Entry 7MIO (electron microscopy, 3.48 A resolution); this record covers chains A and B of the 4 polymer chains in the assembly.

[Chain A (and B)]
Molecule: Transient receptor potential cation channel subfamily V member 3
Organism: Mus musculus
Notes: chain B of this document is another copy of the same molecule, construct and numbering; everything in this record applies to it too
Reference sequence: Q8K424 (TRPV3_MOUSE); residues 1-791 here = UniProt positions 1-791
Chain sequence (808 residues; each row starts with the number of its first residue):
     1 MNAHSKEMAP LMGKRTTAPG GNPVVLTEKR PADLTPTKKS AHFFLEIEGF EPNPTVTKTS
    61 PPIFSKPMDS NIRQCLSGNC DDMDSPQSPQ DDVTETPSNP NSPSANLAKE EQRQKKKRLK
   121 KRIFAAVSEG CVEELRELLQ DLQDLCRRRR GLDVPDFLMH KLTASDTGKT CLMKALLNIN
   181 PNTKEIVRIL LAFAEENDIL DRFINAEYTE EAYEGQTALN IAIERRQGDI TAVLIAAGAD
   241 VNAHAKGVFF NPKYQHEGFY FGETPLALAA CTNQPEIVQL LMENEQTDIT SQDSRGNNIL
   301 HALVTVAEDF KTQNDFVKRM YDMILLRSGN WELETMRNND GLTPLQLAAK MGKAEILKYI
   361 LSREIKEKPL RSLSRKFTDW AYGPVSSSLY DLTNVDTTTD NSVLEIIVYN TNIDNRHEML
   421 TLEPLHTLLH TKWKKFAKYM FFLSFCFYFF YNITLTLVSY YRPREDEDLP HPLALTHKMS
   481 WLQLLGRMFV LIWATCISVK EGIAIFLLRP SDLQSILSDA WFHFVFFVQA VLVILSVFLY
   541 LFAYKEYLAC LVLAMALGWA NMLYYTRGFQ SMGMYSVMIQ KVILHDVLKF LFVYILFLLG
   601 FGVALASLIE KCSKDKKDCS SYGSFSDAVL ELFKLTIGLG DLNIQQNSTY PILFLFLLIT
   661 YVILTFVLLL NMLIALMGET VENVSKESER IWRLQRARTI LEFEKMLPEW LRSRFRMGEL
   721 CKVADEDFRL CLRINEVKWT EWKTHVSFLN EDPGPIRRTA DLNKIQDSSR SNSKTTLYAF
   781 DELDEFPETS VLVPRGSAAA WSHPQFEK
Disordered / not traced: 1-57, 77-112, 753-808
Sequence notes: expression tag (792-808)
Cystine bridges: Cys612-Cys619
UniProt features mapped onto this chain:
  - binding site (Na(+)): Gly638
Reported in the primary citation:
  - self-association interface (contacts with another copy of this molecule); pairs are residue here / residue on that copy: Glu308-Lys743 (salt bridge), Arg319-Glu751 (salt bridge)
  - conformationally variable residues (order/disorder transition, side-chain flip): Lys58 to Leu76, Trp521, Gln580

[Interface between chain A and chain B]
Residue-residue contacts (76):
  Pro61(A) - Asn735(B)
  Pro62(A) - Asn735(B)
  Phe64(A) - Asn735(B)
  Pro67(A) - Trp380(B)
  Met68(A) - Trp380(B)
  Met68(A) - Tyr382(B)  hydrophobic
  Asp69(A) - Asp379(B)
  Asp69(A) - Trp380(B)
  Ile72(A) - Cys721(B)  hydrophobic
  Arg73(A) - Lys722(B)
  Gln74(A) - Leu389(B)
  Gln74(A) - Glu719(B)
  Gln74(A) - Cys721(B)
  Gln74(A) - Arg733(B)
  Cys75(A) - Leu720(B)  hydrogen bond (side chain-backbone)
  Cys75(A) - Cys721(B)
  Tyr213(A) - Trp380(B)
  Gln216(A) - Tyr382(B)
  Asn220(A) - Tyr382(B)  hydrogen bond (backbone-side chain)
  Glu224(A) - Tyr382(B)
  Glu224(A) - Gly383(B)  hydrogen bond (side chain-backbone)
  Arg225(A) - Ala381(B)  hydrogen bond (side chain-backbone)
  Arg226(A) - Leu749(B)
  Phe249(A) - Tyr382(B)  hydrophobic
  Phe249(A) - Val385(B)  hydrophobic
  Phe250(A) - Tyr382(B)  hydrophobic
  Gln255(A) - Trp739(B)  hydrogen bond (backbone-side chain)
  Phe259(A) - Pro384(B)
  Phe259(A) - Trp739(B)  hydrophobic
  Leu268(A) - Tyr382(B)
  Cys271(A) - Trp742(B)
  Thr272(A) - Val746(B)
  Asn273(A) - Val746(B)  hydrogen bond (side chain-backbone)
  Asn273(A) - Ser747(B)
  Asn273(A) - Glu751(B)
  Pro275(A) - Glu751(B)
  Glu276(A) - Glu751(B)
  Val306(A) - Lys743(B)  hydrogen bond (backbone-side chain)
  Ala307(A) - Lys743(B)
  Glu308(A) - Lys743(B)  salt bridge
  Asn314(A) - Phe748(B)
  Phe316(A) - Ser747(B)
  Arg319(A) - Glu751(B)  salt bridge
  Lys589(A) - Met572(B)
  Lys589(A) - Tyr575(B)
  Val593(A) - Met572(B)  hydrophobic
  Val593(A) - Tyr575(B)  hydrophobic
  Leu596(A) - Trp559(B)
  Leu596(A) - Met562(B)  hydrophobic
  Leu599(A) - Trp559(B)
  Val603(A) - Thr456(B)
  Val603(A) - Met555(B)  hydrophobic
  Ala604(A) - Val552(B)
  Ala606(A) - Arg464(B)  hydrogen bond (backbone-side chain)
  Ser607(A) - Arg462(B)  hydrogen bond (backbone-side chain)
  Ser607(A) - Arg464(B)  hydrogen bond (backbone-side chain)
  Leu608(A) - Leu548(B)  hydrophobic
  Leu608(A) - Val552(B)  hydrophobic
  Ile609(A) - Arg464(B)  hydrogen bond (backbone-side chain)
  Phe625(A) - Tyr460(B)
  Leu635(A) - Leu639(B)  hydrophobic
  Gly640(A) - Leu639(B)
  Ile644(A) - Leu630(B)  hydrophobic
  Tyr650(A) - Lys545(B)  hydrogen bond (side chain-backbone)
  Tyr650(A) - Glu546(B)
  Tyr650(A) - Ala549(B)  hydrophobic
  Leu657(A) - Leu553(B)  hydrophobic
  Val662(A) - Ile637(B)  hydrophobic
  Phe666(A) - Ile637(B)
  Val667(A) - Met677(B)
  Leu668(A) - Ile579(B)  hydrophobic
  Asn671(A) - Ile674(B)
  Met672(A) - Met578(B)
  Met672(A) - Val681(B)  hydrophobic
  Leu676(A) - Met578(B)  hydrophobic
  Leu676(A) - Val681(B)  hydrophobic
Interface residues without a listed pair, chain A (72 interface residues in all): Ile63, Asn71, His256, Glu257, Gly258, Tyr260, Asp586, Phe590, Phe592, Phe597, Gly600, Ser624, Leu642, Leu653, Ile659, Leu669, Glu679
Interface residues without a listed pair, chain B (62 interface residues in all): Phe377, Ser459, Ala556, Ala560, Leu563, Ser571, Met574, Val582, Ile583, Val587, Phe633, Lys634, Leu673, Glu682, Ser685, Val723, Val737

[Overview]
72 residues of chain A and 62 residues of chain B are in contact, with 12 hydrogen bonds and 2 salt bridges.
Polar contacts include Glu308(A)-Lys743(B), Arg319(A)-Glu751(B) and Cys75(A)-Leu720(B). The paper reports
conformational variability at Lys58(A), Trp521(A) and Gln580(A); a self-association interface involving
Glu308(A), Arg319(A) and Lys743(A) among others.
Chain A and chain B are both Transient receptor potential cation channel subfamily V member 3 (Mus musculus);
the structure, Mouse TRPV3 in cNW11 nanodiscs, open state at 42 degrees Celsius, was determined by electron
microscopy together with 7MIJ, 7MIK, 7MIL, 7MIM and 7MIN from the same study.
